Entry 5T9B (X-ray diffraction, 1.62 A resolution); this record covers chain G.

# Chain G
Molecule: Glycerophosphoryl diester phosphodiesterase
Organism: Bacillus subtilis
Notes: EC 3.1.4.46
UniProtKB: P37965 (GLPQ_BACSU); residue numbers follow UniProt; this construct covers 27-293
Amino-acid sequence (268 residues; each row starts with the number of its first residue):
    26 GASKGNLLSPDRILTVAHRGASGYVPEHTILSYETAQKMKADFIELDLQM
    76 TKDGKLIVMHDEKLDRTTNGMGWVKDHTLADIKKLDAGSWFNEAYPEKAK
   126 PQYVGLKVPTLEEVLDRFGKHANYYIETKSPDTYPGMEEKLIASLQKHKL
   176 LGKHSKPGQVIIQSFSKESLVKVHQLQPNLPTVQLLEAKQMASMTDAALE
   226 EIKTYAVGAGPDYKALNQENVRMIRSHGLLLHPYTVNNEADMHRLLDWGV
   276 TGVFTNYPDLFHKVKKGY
Not modelled in the structure: 26-30, 177-180
Sequence notes: expression tag (26)
Bound ions: Ca2+: Glu70, Asp72, Glu152 (together with sn-glycerol-3-phosphate); Na+: Asp90, Thr93
Small-molecule neighbours: sn-glycerol-3-phosphate (G3P): His43, Arg44, Glu70, Asp72, His85, Glu152, Gln188, Phe190, Leu210, Tyr259, Thr260, Phe279
UniProt features mapped onto this chain:
  - active site: His43 (Proton acceptor), His85 (Proton donor)
  - binding site (sn-glycerol 3-phosphate): His43, Arg44, Glu70, His85, Glu152, Gln188
  - binding site (Ca(2+)): Glu70, Asp72, Glu152
Reported in the primary citation:
  - Ca2+ coordination: Glu70, Asp72, Glu152
  - binding site for sn-glycerol-3-phosphate: His43, Arg44, His85, Gln188, Leu210, Tyr259, Phe279
  - catalytic residues: His43, His85, Lys154 (proposed by the authors, not directly observed)
  - contacts within the chain: His85-Asp86 (hydrogen bond)

# In short
Chain G binds sn-glycerol-3-phosphate. Glu70, Asp72 and Glu152 form the Ca2+ site. The Na+ site is built by
Asp90 and Thr93. UniProt lists active-site residues His43 and His85, 6 sn-glycerol 3-phosphate-binding
residues and 3 Ca2+-binding residues. From the paper: catalytic residues His43, His85 and Lys154; a binding
site for sn-glycerol-3-phosphate at His43, Arg44 and His85 among others.
Chain G is Glycerophosphoryl diester phosphodiesterase (Bacillus subtilis); the structure, Crystal structure
of B. subtilis 168 GlpQ in complex with glycerol-3-phosphate (5 minute soak), was determined by X-ray
diffraction, deposited together with 5T91 and 5T9C.
